PDB entry 4XXD | X-ray diffraction, 2.41 A resolution | chains A and C of the 3 polymer chains in the assembly

== Chain A ==
Protein: Fab Light Chain
Source organism: Homo sapiens
Notes: antibody fragment or engineered binder
Amino-acid sequence (219 residues; row label = number of the first residue in the row; a row labelled like 27A-27E holds insertion residues (27A, then the next letters in order)):
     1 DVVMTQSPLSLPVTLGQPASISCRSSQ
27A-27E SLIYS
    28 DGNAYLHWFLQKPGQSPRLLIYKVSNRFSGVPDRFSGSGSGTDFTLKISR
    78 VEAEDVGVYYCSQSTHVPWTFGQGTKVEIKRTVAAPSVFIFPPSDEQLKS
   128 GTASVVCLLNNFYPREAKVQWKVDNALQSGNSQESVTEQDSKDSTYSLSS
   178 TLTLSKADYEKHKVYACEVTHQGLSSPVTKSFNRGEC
Not modelled in the structure: 214

== Chain C ==
Protein: Amyloid-beta fragment
UniProtKB: P05067 (A4_HUMAN); residues 12-28 here correspond to UniProt positions 683-699 (UniProt number = residue number + 671)
Amino-acid sequence (17 residues; each row starts with the number of its first residue):
    12 VHHQKLVFFAEDVGSNK
Not modelled in the structure: 12-15, 27-28
Reported in the primary citation:
  - contacts within the chain: Lys16-Leu17 (hydrogen bond), Leu17-Phe19 (backbone contact), Phe20-Asp23, Ala21-Val24, Asp23-Ser26
  - conformationally variable residues: Phe19

== Chain A / chain C interface ==
Residue-residue contacts (17):
  Tyr27D(A) - Ala21(C)
  Tyr27D(A) - Val24(C)  hydrophobic
  Asp28(A) - Val24(C)
  Tyr32(A) - Val18(C)
  Tyr32(A) - Phe19(C)
  His34(A) - Phe19(C)
  Phe36(A) - Phe19(C)  hydrophobic
  Tyr49(A) - Leu17(C)  hydrophobic
  Lys50(A) - Val18(C)
  Phe55(A) - Leu17(C)  hydrophobic
  Ser91(A) - Phe19(C)  hydrogen bond (side chain-backbone)
  Ser91(A) - Phe20(C)
  Ser91(A) - Ala21(C)  hydrogen bond (backbone-backbone)
  Thr92(A) - Ala21(C)
  Val94(A) - Glu22(C)
  Trp96(A) - Phe19(C)
  Trp96(A) - Phe20(C)  hydrophobic
Interface residues without a listed pair, chain A (14 interface residues in all): Leu46, Ser89
The authors on this interface:
  - specific contacts: Tyr27D(A)-Ala21(C), Tyr49(A)-Leu17(C), Phe55(A)-Leu17(C), Ser91(A)-Ala21(C), Ser91(A)-Phe19(C) (hydrogen bond), Thr92(A)-Ala21(C), Val94(A)-Glu22(C)
  - epitope / paratope residues, chain A: Tyr27D(A), His34(A), Phe36(A), Tyr49(A), Phe55(A), Ser91(A), Thr92(A), Val94(A), Trp96(A)
  - epitope / paratope residues, chain C: Phe19(C), Ala21(C), Glu22(C)

== Summary ==
14 residues of chain A and 7 residues of chain C are in contact; the contacts include 2 hydrogen bonds. Among
the polar pairs are Ser91(A)-Phe19(C) and Ser91(A)-Ala21(C). The paper describes contacts between Tyr27D(A)
and Ala21(C), Tyr49(A) and Leu17(C) and Phe55(A) and Leu17(C) among others; a hydrogen bond between Ser91(A)
and Phe19(C). From the paper: epitope/paratope residues Tyr27D(A), His34(A) and Phe19(C) among others;
conformational variability at Phe19(C).
Chain A is Fab Light Chain (Homo sapiens) and chain C is Amyloid-beta fragment; the structure, Crystal
Structure of mid-region amyloid beta capture by solanezumab, was determined by X-ray diffraction.
